Entry 6OPM (X-ray diffraction, 3.10 A resolution); this record covers chains B and E of the 6 polymer chains in the assembly.

[Chain B]
Protein: CRISPR-associated endonuclease Cas1
Source organism: Methanosarcina mazei
Notes: EC 3.1.-.-
UniProt: A0A0F8IEL4 (A0A0F8IEL4_METMZ); residue numbers follow UniProt; this construct covers 2-405
Amino-acid sequence (431 residues; each row starts with the number of its first residue; numbers below 1 keep their minus sign (Gly-16 is residue -16)):
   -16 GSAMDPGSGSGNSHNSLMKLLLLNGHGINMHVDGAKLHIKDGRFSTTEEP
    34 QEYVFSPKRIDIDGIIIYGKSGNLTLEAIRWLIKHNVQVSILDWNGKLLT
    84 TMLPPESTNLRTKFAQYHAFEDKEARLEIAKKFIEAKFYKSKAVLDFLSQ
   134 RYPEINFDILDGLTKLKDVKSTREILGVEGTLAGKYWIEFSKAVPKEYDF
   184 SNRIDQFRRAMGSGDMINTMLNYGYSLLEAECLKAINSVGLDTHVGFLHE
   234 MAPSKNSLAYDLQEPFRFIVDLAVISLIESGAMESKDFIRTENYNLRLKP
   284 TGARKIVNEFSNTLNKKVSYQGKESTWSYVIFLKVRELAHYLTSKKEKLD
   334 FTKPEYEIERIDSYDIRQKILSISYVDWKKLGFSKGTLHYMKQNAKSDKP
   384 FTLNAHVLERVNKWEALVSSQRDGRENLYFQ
Not modelled in the structure: -16 to 0, 355-414
Sequence notes: expression tag (-16 to 1, 406-414); engineered mutation Ser184 (Cys in A0A0F8IEL4)
Modified / non-standard residues: Mse-13, Mse1, Mse374 (selenomethionine); Mse13, Mse85, Mse194, Mse199, Mse203, Mse234, Mse266 (selenomethionine; parent Met)
What the authors report for this chain:
  - catalytic residues: Glu162, His232, Glu247
  - binding site for the 21-nt DNA strand (chain E): Asn69, Trp77, Arg191, Arg192, Mse194, Tyr206, His232, Glu233, Lys238, Tyr243, Arg250, Arg280, Arg287, Thr309
  - specificity-determining residues: Arg191, Arg192
  - binding site for the 21-nt DNA strand: Trp77, Arg191, Arg192, Tyr206, His232, Glu233, Lys238, Tyr243, Arg250, Arg280, Arg287, His323
  - contacts within the chain: Asn239-Tyr243 (pi stacking)
  - mutagenesis - Y206A/R280A: decreased expression

[Chain E]
Molecule: 21-nt DNA strand
Sequence (21 nucleotides; numbered 2 to 22; the number before each row is that of its first residue):
     2 ATATCCCCGCACTTAAGTGCG
Bound ions: Ca2+ site 1 near DC7 (its only coordinating residue here); Ca2+ site 2 near DC21 (its only coordinating residue here)

[Chain B / chain E interface]
Residue-residue contacts - 14 pairs, chain B then chain E:
  Arg156(B) - DG22(E)  base contact
  Phe190(B) - DT19(E)  sugar contact
  Phe190(B) - DG20(E)  phosphate contact
  Phe190(B) - DC21(E)  hydrogen bond to the base
  Phe190(B) - DG22(E)  base contact
  Arg191(B) - DG22(E)  base contact
  Arg192(B) - DT19(E)  base contact
  Arg192(B) - DG20(E)  hydrogen bond to the base
  Arg192(B) - DC21(E)  base contact
  Mse194(B) - DG18(E)  phosphate contact
  Mse194(B) - DT19(E)  base contact
  Ser237(B) - DT15(E)  sugar contact
  Ser237(B) - DA16(E)  hydrogen bond to the phosphate
  Arg273(B) - DT3(E)  base contact
Other interface residues (no listed pair), chain B (8 interface residues in all): Glu275
Other interface residues (no listed pair), chain E (9 interface residues in all): DA4

[Summary]
8 residues of chain B and 9 residues of chain E are in contact; the contacts include 3 hydrogen bonds. Among
the polar pairs are Phe190(B)-DC21(E), Arg192(B)-DG20(E) and Ser237(B)-DA16(E). From the paper: catalytic
residues Glu162(B), His232(B) and Glu247(B); Y206A/R280A of chain B reduce expression.
Chain B is CRISPR-associated endonuclease Cas1 (Methanosarcina mazei) and chain E is a 21-nt DNA strand; the
structure, Casposase bound to integration product, was determined by X-ray diffraction.
